PDB entry 5ZUO | X-ray diffraction, 2.90 A resolution | chains A and E of the 6 polymer chains in the assembly

Chain A:
Name: Double-stranded RNA-specific adenosine deaminase
Source organism: Homo sapiens
Notes: EC 3.5.4.37
Reference sequence: P55265 (DSRAD_HUMAN); residue numbers follow UniProt; this construct covers 140-202
Chain sequence (67 residues; row label = number of the first residue in the row; note: 140 numbers in that range are skipped by the numbering (no residue carries them; nothing is unmodelled there); numbers below 1 keep their minus sign (Gly-4 is residue -4)):
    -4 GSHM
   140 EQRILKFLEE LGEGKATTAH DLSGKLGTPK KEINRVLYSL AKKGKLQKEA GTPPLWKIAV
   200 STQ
Disordered / not traced: -4 to -3, 144-154, 200-202
Sequence notes: expression tag (-4 to -1)

Chain E:
Molecule: 17-nt DNA strand
Sequence (17 nucleotides; each row starts with the number of its first residue):
     1 GTCGCGCGCG ATAAACC

Interface between chain A and chain E:
Contacting residue pairs (12; chain A residue first):
  Lys169(A) with DT2(E), salt bridge to the phosphate; DG4(E), salt bridge to the phosphate
  Lys170(A) with DG4(E), phosphate contact; DC5(E), phosphate contact; DG6(E), salt bridge to the phosphate
  Asn173(A) with DC3(E), sugar contact; DG4(E), hydrogen bond to the phosphate
  Tyr177(A) with DC3(E), hydrogen bond to the phosphate; DG4(E), base contact
  Pro192(A) with DT2(E), phosphate contact
  Pro193(A) with DT2(E), phosphate contact; DC3(E), phosphate contact
Interface residues without a listed pair, chain A (9 interface residues in all): His159, Arg174, Trp195

In short:
The interface between chain A and chain E involves 9 residues on one side and 5 on the other; the contacts
include 2 hydrogen bonds and 3 salt bridges. Polar contacts include Asn173(A)-DG4(E), Tyr177(A)-DC3(E) and
Lys169(A)-DT2(E).
Here chain A is Double-stranded RNA-specific adenosine deaminase (Homo sapiens) and chain E is a 17-nt DNA
strand. Entry 5ZUO (Crystal Structure of BZ junction in diverse sequence) was determined by X-ray diffraction
together with 5ZU1 and 5ZUP from the same study.
